PDB entry 8GJM | electron microscopy, 2.80 A resolution | chains D and E of the 5 polymer chains in the assembly

# Chain D
Name: Heavy chain of 17B10 fab
From: Mus musculus
Notes: antibody fragment or engineered binder
Sequence (138 residues; each row starts with the number of its first residue):
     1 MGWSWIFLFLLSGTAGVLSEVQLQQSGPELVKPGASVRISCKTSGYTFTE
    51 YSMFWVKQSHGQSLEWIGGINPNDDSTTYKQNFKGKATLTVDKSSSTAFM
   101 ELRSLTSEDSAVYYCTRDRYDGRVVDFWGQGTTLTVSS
Not modelled in the structure: 1-19
Disulfides: C41-C115

# Chain E
Name: Light chain of 17B10 fab
From: Mus musculus
Notes: antibody fragment or engineered binder
Sequence (127 residues; row label = number of the first residue in the row):
     1 MRVPAHVFGFLLLWFPGTRCDIQMTQSPSSLSASLGERVSLICRASQEIS
    51 GYLSWLQQKPDGTIKRLIYAASTLDSGVPKRFSGSRSGSEYSLTISSPES
   101 EDFADYYCLQYASYPWTFGGGTKLEIK
Not modelled in the structure: 1-21
Disulfides: C43-C108

# Chain D / chain E interface
Residue-residue contacts - 28 pairs, chain D then chain E:
  F54(D) - Y114(E)
  V56(D) - F118(E)  hydrophobic
  Q58(D) - Q58(E)  hydrogen bond
  Q58(D) - I64(E)
  Q58(D) - Y107(E)
  S63(D) - Y107(E)
  S63(D) - G120(E)
  L64(D) - Y107(E)  hydrophobic
  L64(D) - F118(E)  hydrophobic
  E65(D) - F118(E)
  W66(D) - Y114(E)  hydrophobic
  W66(D) - P115(E)  hydrophobic
  W66(D) - W116(E)
  W66(D) - F118(E)
  Y114(D) - Q58(E)  hydrogen bond
  Y114(D) - G62(E)  hydrogen bond (side chain-backbone)
  Y114(D) - I64(E)  hydrophobic
  D118(D) - W116(E)
  G122(D) - R66(E)  hydrogen bond (backbone-side chain)
  G122(D) - Y69(E)
  V124(D) - R66(E)  hydrogen bond (backbone-side chain)
  V125(D) - L56(E)
  V125(D) - R66(E)
  V125(D) - L109(E)  hydrophobic
  V125(D) - W116(E)  hydrophobic
  D126(D) - R66(E)  hydrogen bond (backbone-backbone)
  W128(D) - L56(E)  hydrophobic
  W128(D) - I64(E)  hydrophobic
Other interface residues (no listed pair), chain D (17 interface residues in all): T78, K80, R123
Other interface residues (no listed pair), chain E (15 interface residues in all): K65, Y111

# In short
Chain D and chain E form an interface of 17 and 15 residues respectively; the contacts include 6 hydrogen
bonds. Polar pairs include Q58(D)-Q58(E), Y114(D)-Q58(E) and Y114(D)-G62(E).
Here chain D is Heavy chain of 17B10 fab and chain E is Light chain of 17B10 fab, both from Mus musculus.
Entry 8GJM (17b10 fab in complex with full-length SARS-CoV-2 Spike G614 trimer) was determined by electron
microscopy (same publication as 8GJN).
